PDB entry 5H4F | X-ray diffraction, 2.05 A resolution | chains A and B

[Chain A (and B)]
Name: inorganic pyrophosphatase
Organism: synthetic construct
Notes: EC 3.6.1.1; chain B of this document is another copy of the same molecule, construct and numbering; everything in this record applies to it too
Sequence (175 residues; row label = number of the first residue in the row):
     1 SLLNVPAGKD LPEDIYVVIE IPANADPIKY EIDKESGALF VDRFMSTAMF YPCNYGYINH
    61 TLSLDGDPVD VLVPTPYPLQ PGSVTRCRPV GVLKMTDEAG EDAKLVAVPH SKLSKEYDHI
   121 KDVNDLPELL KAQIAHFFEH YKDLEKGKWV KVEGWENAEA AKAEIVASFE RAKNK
Bound ions: Zn2+ near Asn24 (its only coordinating residue here)

[Interface between chain A and chain B]
Contacting residue pairs (25):
  Ser46(A) with Gln133(B), hydrogen bond (backbone-side chain)
  Thr47(A) with His136(B)
  Ala48(A) with Met49(B); Phe50(B), hydrogen bond (backbone-backbone); Pro52(B), hydrophobic
  Met49(A) with Ala48(B); Met49(B), hydrophobic; Phe50(B)
  Phe50(A) with Pro27(B), hydrophobic; Ala48(B), hydrogen bond (backbone-backbone); Met49(B)
  Pro52(A) with Ala48(B), hydrophobic
  Leu129(A) with Ser46(B)
  Ala132(A) with Leu144(B)
  Gln133(A) with Ser46(B), hydrogen bond (side chain-backbone); Leu144(B)
  His136(A) with Thr47(B); His140(B); Asp143(B), salt bridge
  His140(A) with His136(B); His140(B); Asp143(B), salt bridge
  Asp143(A) with His136(B), salt bridge; His140(B), salt bridge
  Leu144(A) with Ala132(B)
Also at the interface, not in a pair above, chain A (14 interface residues in all): Pro27
Also at the interface, not in a pair above, chain B (15 interface residues in all): Met45, Leu129

[Summary]
The interface between chain A and chain B involves 14 residues on one side and 15 on the other; the contacts
include 4 hydrogen bonds and 4 salt bridges. Polar pairs include His136(A)-Asp143(B), His140(A)-Asp143(B) and
Ser46(A)-Gln133(B).
Chain A and chain B are both inorganic pyrophosphatase (synthetic construct); the structure, Structure of
inorganic pyrophosphatase crystallised as a contaminant, was determined by X-ray diffraction, deposited
together with 5H4G.
